PDB entry 3BLP | X-ray diffraction, 1.60 A resolution | chain X

== Chain X ==
Molecule: Alpha-amylase 1
From: Homo sapiens
Notes: EC 3.2.1.1
UniProtKB: P04745 (AMY1_HUMAN); residues 1-496 here correspond to UniProt positions 16-511 (UniProt number = residue number + 15)
Amino-acid sequence (496 residues; numbered 1 to 496; the number before each row is that of its first residue):
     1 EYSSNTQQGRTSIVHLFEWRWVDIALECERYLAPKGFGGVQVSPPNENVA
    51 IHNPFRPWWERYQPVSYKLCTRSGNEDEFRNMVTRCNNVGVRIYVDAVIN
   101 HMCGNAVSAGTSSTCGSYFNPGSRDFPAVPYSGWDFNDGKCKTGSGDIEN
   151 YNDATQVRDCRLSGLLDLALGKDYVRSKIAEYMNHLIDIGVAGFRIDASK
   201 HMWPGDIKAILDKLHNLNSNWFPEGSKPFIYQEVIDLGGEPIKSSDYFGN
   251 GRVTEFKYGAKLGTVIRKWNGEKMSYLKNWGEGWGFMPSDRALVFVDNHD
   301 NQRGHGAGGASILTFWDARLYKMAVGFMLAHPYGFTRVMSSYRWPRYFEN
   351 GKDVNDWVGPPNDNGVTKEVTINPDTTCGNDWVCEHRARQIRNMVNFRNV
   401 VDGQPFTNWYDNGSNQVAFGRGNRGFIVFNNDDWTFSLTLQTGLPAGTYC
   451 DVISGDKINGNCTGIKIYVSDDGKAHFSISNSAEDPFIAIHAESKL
Construct notes: engineered mutation Ala-388 (Trp403 in P04745)
Modified / non-standard residues: Glu-1 (pyroglutamic acid; PCA)
Cystine bridges: Cys-28/Cys-86, Cys-70/Cys-115, Cys-141/Cys-160, Cys-378/Cys-384, Cys-450/Cys-462
Ion coordination: Ca2+: Asn-100, Arg-158, Asp-167, His-201
Ligand contacts: 4-amino-4,6-dideoxy-alpha-D-glucopyranose / alpha-D-glucopyranose / 5-hydroxymethyl-chonduritol: Trp-58, Trp-59, Tyr-62, Gln-63, Val-98, His-101, Gly-104, Tyr-151, Leu-162, Ser-163, Leu-165, Arg-195, Asp-197, Ala-198, Lys-200, His-201, Glu-233, Ile-235, Glu-240, His-299, Asp-300, His-305, Gly-306, Ala-307

== Overview ==
Chain X binds 4-amino-4,6-dideoxy-alpha-D-glucopyranose / alpha-D-glucopyranose / 5-hydroxymethyl-chonduritol.
The Ca2+ site is built by Asn-100, Arg-158, Asp-167 and His-201.
Chain X is Alpha-amylase 1 (Homo sapiens); the structure, Role of aromatic residues in human salivary
alpha-amylase, was determined by X-ray diffraction (same publication as 3BLK).
